PDB entry 8FNC | electron microscopy, 3.30 A resolution | chains m and 6 of the 8 polymer chains in the assembly

[Chain m]
Molecule: mRNA
From: Trypanosoma brucei
Sequence (17 nucleotides; row label = number of the first residue in the row):
   105 UAAUAGAAUAAGAUAAG

[Chain 6]
Name: RAP domain-containing protein
From: Trypanosoma brucei
Reference sequence: Q57ZX7 (Q57ZX7_TRYB2); residue numbers follow UniProt; this construct covers 1-516
Chain sequence (516 residues; each row starts with the number of its first residue):
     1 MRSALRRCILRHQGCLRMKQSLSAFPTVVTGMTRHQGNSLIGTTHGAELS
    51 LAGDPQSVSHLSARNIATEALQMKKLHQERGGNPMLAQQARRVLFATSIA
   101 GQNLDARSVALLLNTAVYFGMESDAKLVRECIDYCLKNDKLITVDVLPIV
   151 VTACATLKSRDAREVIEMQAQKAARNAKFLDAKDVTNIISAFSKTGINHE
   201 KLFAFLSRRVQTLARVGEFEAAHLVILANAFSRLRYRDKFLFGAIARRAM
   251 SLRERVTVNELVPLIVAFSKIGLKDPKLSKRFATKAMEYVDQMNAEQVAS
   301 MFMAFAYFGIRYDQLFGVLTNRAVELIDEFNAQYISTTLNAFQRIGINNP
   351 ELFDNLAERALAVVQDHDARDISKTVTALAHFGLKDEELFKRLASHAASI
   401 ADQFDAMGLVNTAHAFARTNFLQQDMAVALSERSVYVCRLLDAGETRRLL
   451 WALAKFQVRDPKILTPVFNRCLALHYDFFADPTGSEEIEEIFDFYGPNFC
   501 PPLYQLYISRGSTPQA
Not modelled in the structure: 1-57, 510-516

[Chain m / chain 6 interface]
Residue-residue contacts - 34 pairs, chain m then chain 6:
  A111(m) / Arg-64(6)  base contact
  U113(m) / Arg-107(6)  sugar contact
  U113(m) / Lys-183(6)  sugar contact
  A114(m) / Arg-107(6)  salt bridge to the phosphate
  A114(m) / Lys-183(6)  salt bridge to the phosphate
  A114(m) / Asn-187(6)  hydrogen bond to the sugar
  A114(m) / His-223(6)  hydrogen bond to the base
  A115(m) / Lys-75(6)  salt bridge to the phosphate
  A115(m) / Gln-78(6)  sugar contact
  A115(m) / Glu-79(6)  base contact
  G116(m) / Ser-190(6)  phosphate contact
  G116(m) / Lys-194(6)  salt bridge to the phosphate
  G116(m) / Ala-222(6)  base contact
  G116(m) / Val-225(6)  base contact
  G116(m) / Ile-226(6)  base contact
  G116(m) / Asn-259(6)  hydrogen bond to the base
  G116(m) / Glu-260(6)  base contact
  G116(m) / Pro-263(6)  base contact
  A117(m) / Asn-229(6)  hydrogen bond to the sugar
  A117(m) / Lys-270(6)  hydrogen bond to the phosphate
  A117(m) / Glu-296(6)  hydrogen bond to the base
  A117(m) / Gln-333(6)  base contact
  U118(m) / Arg-233(6)  salt bridge to the phosphate
  U118(m) / Lys-270(6)  salt bridge to the phosphate
  U118(m) / Arg-370(6)  sugar contact
  A119(m) / Tyr-307(6)  sugar contact
  A119(m) / Arg-370(6)  salt bridge to the phosphate
  A119(m) / Ser-373(6)  base contact
  A119(m) / Asp-405(6)  base contact
  A119(m) / Gly-408(6)  base contact
  A119(m) / Asn-411(6)  base contact
  A120(m) / Arg-235(6)  hydrogen bond to the sugar
  A120(m) / Tyr-307(6)  hydrogen bond to the phosphate
  A120(m) / Arg-344(6)  salt bridge to the phosphate
Also at the interface, not in a pair above, chain 6 (34 interface residues in all): Asp-145, Ser-300, Asn-340, Lys-374, Met-407

[In short]
9 residues of chain m face 34 of chain 6 across their interface, with 8 hydrogen bonds and 8 salt bridges.
Polar pairs include A114(m)/His-223(6), G116(m)/Asn-259(6) and A117(m)/Glu-296(6).
Chain m is mRNA and chain 6 is RAP domain-containing protein, both from Trypanosoma brucei; the structure,
Cryo-EM structure of RNase-treated RESC-C in trypanosomal RNA editing, was determined by electron microscopy,
deposited together with 8FN4, 8FN6, 8FNF, 8FNI and 8FNK.
